9MM1 - chains A and D of the 4 polymer chains in the assembly; structure by electron microscopy, 2.08 A resolution.

# Chain A
Name: Nitrogenase molybdenum-iron protein alpha chain
From: Azotobacter vinelandii
Notes: EC 1.18.6.1
UniProt: P07328 (NIFD_AZOVI); residue numbers follow UniProt; this construct covers 1-492
Amino-acid sequence (492 residues; each row starts with the number of its first residue):
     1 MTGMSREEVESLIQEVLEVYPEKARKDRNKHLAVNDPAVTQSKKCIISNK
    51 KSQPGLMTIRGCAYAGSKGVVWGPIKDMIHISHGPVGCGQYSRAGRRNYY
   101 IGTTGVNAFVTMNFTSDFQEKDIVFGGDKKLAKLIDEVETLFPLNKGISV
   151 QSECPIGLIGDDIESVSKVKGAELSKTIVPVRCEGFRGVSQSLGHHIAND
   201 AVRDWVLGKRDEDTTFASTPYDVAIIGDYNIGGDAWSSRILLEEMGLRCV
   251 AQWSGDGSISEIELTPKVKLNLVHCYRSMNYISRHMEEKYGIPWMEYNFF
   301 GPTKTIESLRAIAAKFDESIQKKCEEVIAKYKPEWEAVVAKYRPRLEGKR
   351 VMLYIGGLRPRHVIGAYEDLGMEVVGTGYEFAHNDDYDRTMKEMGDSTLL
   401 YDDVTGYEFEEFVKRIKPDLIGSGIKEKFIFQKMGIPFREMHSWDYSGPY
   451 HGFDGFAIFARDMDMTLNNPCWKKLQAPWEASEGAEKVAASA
Not modelled in the structure: 1-3, 481-492
Swiss-Prot annotation at these positions:
  - binding site ([8Fe-7S] cluster): Cys62, Cys88, Cys154
  - binding site ([7Fe-Mo-9S-C-homocitryl] cluster): Cys275, His442
  - mutagenesis: His195 (H195Q: No nitrogenase activity)
Ion coordination: fe(8)-S(7) cluster Fe: Cys62, Cys88, Cys154 (shared with 3 residues of chain B); Fe ion: Cys275, His442 (together with 3-hydroxy-3-carboxy-adipic acid)
Small-molecule neighbours:
  - fe(8)-S(7) cluster (CLF): Cys62, Tyr64, Pro85, Val86, Gly87, Cys88, Tyr91, Glu153, Cys154, Gly185
  - 3-hydroxy-3-carboxy-adipic acid (HCA): Ala65, Gly95, Arg96, Gln191, Gly424, Ile425, Lys426, His442
  - ICS (iron-sulfur-molybdenum cluster with interstitial carbon): Val70, Arg96, His195, Tyr229, Ile231, Cys275, Arg277, Ser278, Ile355, Gly356, Gly357, Leu358, Arg359, Glu380, Phe381, Met441, His442

# Chain D
Name: Nitrogenase molybdenum-iron protein beta chain
From: Azotobacter vinelandii
Notes: EC 1.18.6.1
UniProt: P07329 (NIFK_AZOVI); residue numbers follow UniProt; this construct covers 1-523
Amino-acid sequence (523 residues; each row starts with the number of its first residue):
     1 MSQQVDKIKASYPLFLDQDYKDMLAKKRDGFEEKYPQDKIDEVFQWTTTK
    51 EYQELNFQREALTVNPAKACQPLGAVLCALGFEKTMPYVHGSQGCVAYFR
   101 SYFNRHFREPVSCVSDSMTEDAAVFGGQQNMKDGLQNCKATYKPDMIAVS
   151 TTCMAEVIGDDLNAFINNSKKEGFIPDEFPVPFAHTPSFVGSHVTGWDNM
   201 FEGIARYFTLKSMDDKVVGSNKKINIVPGFETYLGNFRVIKRMLSEMGVG
   251 YSLLSDPEEVLDTPADGQFRMYAGGTTQEEMKDAPNALNTVLLQPWHLEK
   301 TKKFVEGTWKHEVPKLNIPMGLDWTDEFLMKVSEISGQPIPASLTKERGR
   351 LVDMMTDSHTWLHGKRFALWGDPDFVMGLVKFLLELGCEPVHILCHNGNK
   401 RWKKAVDAILAASPYGKNATVYIGKDLWHLRSLVFTDKPDFMIGNSYGKF
   451 IQRDTLHKGKEFEVPLIRIGFPIFDRHHLHRSTTLGYEGAMQILTTLVNS
   501 ILERLDEETRGMQATDYNHDLVR
Not modelled in the structure: 1
Swiss-Prot annotation at these positions:
  - binding site ([8Fe-7S] cluster): Cys70, Cys95, Cys153, Ser188
Ion coordination: fe(8)-S(7) cluster Fe: Cys70, Cys95, Cys153 (shared with 3 residues of chain C); Fe ion site 1: Arg108, Glu109 (shared with 2 residues of chain B); Fe ion site 2: Asp353, Asp357 (shared with 1 residue of chain B)
Small-molecule neighbours: fe(8)-S(7) cluster (CLF): Cys70, Pro72, Ser92, Gly94, Cys95, Tyr98, Phe99, Thr152, Cys153, Ser188

# Interface between chain A and chain D
Contacting residue pairs (44):
  Arg93(A) - Leu521(D)
  Arg97(A) - Asp520(D)  salt bridge
  Tyr99(A) - Tyr517(D)
  Tyr99(A) - Asn518(D)  hydrogen bond
  Tyr99(A) - Asp520(D)  hydrogen bond
  Tyr100(A) - Tyr517(D)
  Gly102(A) - Gln513(D)
  Thr103(A) - Gln513(D)  hydrogen bond
  Thr104(A) - Met512(D)
  Asn107(A) - Gln513(D)
  Phe429(A) - Asp357(D)
  Gln432(A) - Thr356(D)  hydrogen bond
  Gln432(A) - Asp357(D)
  Lys433(A) - Asp353(D)  salt bridge
  Arg439(A) - Thr360(D)
  Tyr446(A) - Val522(D)
  Tyr446(A) - Arg523(D)
  Met465(A) - Thr360(D)
  Met465(A) - His363(D)
  Thr466(A) - His359(D)  hydrogen bond
  Asn469(A) - His359(D)
  Asn469(A) - His363(D)
  Pro470(A) - Glu385(D)
  Pro470(A) - Gly387(D)
  Pro470(A) - Tyr415(D)
  Cys471(A) - Thr356(D)
  Trp472(A) - Thr356(D)
  Lys474(A) - Leu322(D)
  Lys474(A) - Asp323(D)  salt bridge
  Lys474(A) - Arg348(D)  hydrogen bond (backbone-side chain)
  Lys474(A) - Val352(D)
  Leu475(A) - Arg348(D)
  Leu475(A) - Val352(D)  hydrophobic
  Gln476(A) - Arg348(D)
  Ala477(A) - Arg348(D)
  Pro478(A) - Asp326(D)
  Pro478(A) - Met330(D)  hydrophobic
  Pro478(A) - Arg348(D)
  Trp479(A) - Asp326(D)
  Trp479(A) - Met330(D)  hydrophobic
  Trp479(A) - Ile340(D)  hydrophobic
  Trp479(A) - Thr345(D)  hydrogen bond
  Trp479(A) - Arg348(D)
  Trp479(A) - Tyr487(D)
Also at the interface, not in a pair above, chain A (30 interface residues in all): Ala94, Ile101, Trp236, Asn468, Glu480
Also at the interface, not in a pair above, chain D (31 interface residues in all): Met355, Trp361, Leu384, Leu386, Asp516

# Summary
Chain A and chain D form an interface of 30 and 31 residues respectively; the contacts include 7 hydrogen
bonds and 3 salt bridges. Polar pairs include Arg97(A)-Asp520(D), Lys433(A)-Asp353(D) and Lys474(A)-Asp323(D).
Chain A binds 3-hydroxy-3-carboxy-adipic acid, compound ICS and fe(8)-S(7) cluster.
Chain A is Nitrogenase molybdenum-iron protein alpha chain and chain D is Nitrogenase molybdenum-iron protein
beta chain, both from Azotobacter vinelandii; the structure, Azotobacter vinelandii Reduced MoFeP (C2
symmetry) obtained using the SPT Labtech chameleon of 60 mM sodium ..., was determined by electron microscopy
(same publication as 9CQM, 9CQN, 9CQO, 9CQP, 9CQQ, 9CQR and 12 further entries).
